5OUG - chains A and E of the 5 polymer chains in the assembly; structure by X-ray diffraction, 2.57 A resolution.

# Chain A (and E)
Name: Humanized alpha-AChBP
Organism: Homo sapiens
Notes: chain E of this document is another copy of the same molecule, construct and numbering; everything in this record applies to it too
Chain sequence (205 residues; numbered 0 to 204; the number before each row is that of its first residue; numbering starts at 0):
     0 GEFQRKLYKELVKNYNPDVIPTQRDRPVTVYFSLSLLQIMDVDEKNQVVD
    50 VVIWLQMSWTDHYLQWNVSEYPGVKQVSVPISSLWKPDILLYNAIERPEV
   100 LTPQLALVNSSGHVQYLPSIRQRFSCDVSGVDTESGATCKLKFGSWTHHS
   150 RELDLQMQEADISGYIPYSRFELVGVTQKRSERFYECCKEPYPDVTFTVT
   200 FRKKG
Disulfide bonds: C125-C138, C186-C187
Covalent attachments: N-acetylglucosamine (NAG) linked to N108
Ligand contacts:
  - 9Z0 (4,5-dibromo-N-(3-hydroxypropyl)-1H-pyrrole-2-carboxamide), molecule 1: L6, Y7, E9, L10, Y62, L63, Q64, W65, Y70, V76, V78, V107
  - 9Z0, molecule 2: L54, M56, I88, L89, L90, R96, P97, I119, Q121, F142
  - 9Z0, molecule 3: V99, L100, T101, P102, Q103
  - Alpha-Lobeline (L0B), molecule 1: L36, W53, L104, A105, L106, Q114, Y115, L116
  - Alpha-Lobeline (L0B), molecule 2: Y91, W145, T146, Y184, C186, C187, Y191
From the paper describing this entry:
  - binding site for 9Z0: L6, Y7, E9, L10, L54, Y62, L63, Q64, Y70, V76, V78, L89, L90, P97, L100, T101, P102, V107, I119, Q121, F142
  - conformationally variable residues (side-chain flip): L10
  - mutagenesis - I80D, P97F, I119G, Q121F, F123S: abolished expression

# Interface between chain A and chain E
Contacting residue pairs (45; chain A residue first):
  G0(A) - I19(E)  hydrogen bond (backbone-backbone)
  G0(A) - T21(E)  hydrogen bond (backbone-backbone)
  G0(A) - Y62(E)
  E1(A) - Y62(E)  hydrogen bond
  Q3(A) - V18(E)
  Q3(A) - I19(E)
  Q3(A) - T21(E)  hydrogen bond
  R4(A) - N13(E)  hydrogen bond (side chain-backbone)
  R4(A) - Y62(E)
  Y7(A) - N15(E)
  Y7(A) - D17(E)
  Y7(A) - V18(E)  hydrophobic
  Q37(A) - S124(E)  hydrogen bond
  M39(A) - N45(E)
  M39(A) - V47(E)  hydrophobic
  M39(A) - I94(E)  hydrophobic
  D40(A) - K44(E)  salt bridge
  D40(A) - N45(E)
  W53(A) - W145(E)
  S77(A) - T146(E)  hydrogen bond
  S77(A) - H147(E)
  P79(A) - D17(E)
  E98(A) - E95(E)
  E98(A) - R96(E)  hydrogen bond (side chain-backbone)
  V99(A) - R96(E)  hydrogen bond (backbone-side chain)
  L100(A) - L89(E)
  L100(A) - A93(E)
  L100(A) - I94(E)
  L100(A) - E95(E)
  L100(A) - R96(E)
  T101(A) - W145(E)
  P102(A) - D87(E)
  P102(A) - W145(E)  hydrophobic
  L104(A) - D87(E)
  L104(A) - T146(E)
  L106(A) - T146(E)
  L116(A) - W145(E)
  R120(A) - I94(E)  hydrogen bond (side chain-backbone)
  R120(A) - E95(E)
  Y167(A) - Q46(E)  hydrogen bond (backbone-side chain)
  Y167(A) - S124(E)  hydrogen bond
  Y167(A) - C125(E)  hydrogen bond (side chain-backbone)
  Y167(A) - D126(E)
  R169(A) - K44(E)
  R169(A) - N45(E)  hydrogen bond
Interface residues without a listed pair, chain A (24 interface residues in all): Q75, I165
Interface residues without a listed pair, chain E (26 interface residues in all): P20, H148, E151

# Overview
Chain A and chain E form an interface of 24 and 26 residues respectively, with 14 hydrogen bonds and 1 salt
bridge. Polar pairs include D40(A)-K44(E), E1(A)-Y62(E) and Q3(A)-T21(E). The paper reports a binding site for
9Z0 at L6(A), Y7(A) and E9(A) among others; I80D, P97F and I119G of chain A, among others, abolish expression;
5 substitutions were tested in all.
Both chains are Humanized alpha-AChBP (Homo sapiens). Entry 5OUG (Humanized alpha-AChBP (acetylcholine binding
protein) in complex with lobeline and allosteric binder fragment 4) was determined by X-ray diffraction
together with 5OUH and 5OUI from the same study.
